PDB entry 5HCU | X-ray diffraction, 2.42 A resolution | chains A and B

== Chain A (and B) ==
Protein: Acetylcholinesterase
Organism: Mus musculus
Notes: EC 3.1.1.7; chain B of this document is another copy of the same molecule, construct and numbering; everything in this record applies to it too
Reference sequence: P21836 (ACES_MOUSE); residues 1-540 here correspond to UniProt positions 32-571 (UniProt number = residue number + 31)
Chain sequence (543 residues; each row starts with the number of its first residue; numbers below 1 keep their minus sign (Asp-2 is residue -2)):
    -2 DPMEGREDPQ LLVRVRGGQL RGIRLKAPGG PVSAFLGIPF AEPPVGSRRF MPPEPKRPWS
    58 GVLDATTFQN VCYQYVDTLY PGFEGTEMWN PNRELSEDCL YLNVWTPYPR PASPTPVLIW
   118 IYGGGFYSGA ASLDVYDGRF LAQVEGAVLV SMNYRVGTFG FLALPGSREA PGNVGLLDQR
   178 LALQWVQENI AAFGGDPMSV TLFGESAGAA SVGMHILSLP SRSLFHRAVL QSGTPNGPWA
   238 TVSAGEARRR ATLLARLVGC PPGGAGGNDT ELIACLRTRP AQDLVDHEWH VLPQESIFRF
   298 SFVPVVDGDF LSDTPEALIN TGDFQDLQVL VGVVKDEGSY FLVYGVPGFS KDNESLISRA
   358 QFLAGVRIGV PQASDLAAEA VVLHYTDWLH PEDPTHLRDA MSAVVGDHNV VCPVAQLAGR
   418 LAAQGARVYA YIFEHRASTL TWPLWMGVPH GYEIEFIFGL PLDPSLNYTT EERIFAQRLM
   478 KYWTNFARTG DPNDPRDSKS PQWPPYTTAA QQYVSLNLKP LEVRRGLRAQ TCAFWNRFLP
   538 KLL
Unresolved in the structure: 259-264 (chain B: -2 to 3, 259-264, 495)
Construct notes: expression tag (-2 to 0)
Modified / non-standard residues: Ser203 (monoisopropylphosphorylserine; MIS)
UniProt features mapped onto this chain:
  - active site (Charge relay system): Glu334, His447
  - glycosylation (N-linked (GlcNAc...) asparagine): Asn265, Asn350, Asn464
Disulfides: Cys69-Cys96, Cys257-Cys272, Cys409-Cys529
From the paper describing this entry:
  - catalytic residues: His447 (citing earlier work)

== Chain A / chain B interface ==
Residue-residue contacts (32):
  Leu373(A) - Leu539(B)  hydrophobic
  Glu376(A) - Lys538(B)  salt bridge
  Ala377(A) - Phe535(B)  hydrophobic
  Leu380(A) - Phe535(B)  hydrophobic
  Trp385(A) - Gln508(B)  hydrogen bond (backbone-side chain)
  Trp385(A) - Ala526(B)  hydrophobic
  Trp385(A) - Gln527(B)
  Trp385(A) - Ala530(B)
  Trp385(A) - Arg534(B)
  Leu386(A) - Ala506(B)
  Leu386(A) - Gln508(B)
  Leu386(A) - Arg522(B)
  Leu386(A) - Gly523(B)
  His387(A) - Arg522(B)
  Gln508(A) - Trp385(B)  hydrogen bond (side chain-backbone)
  Gln508(A) - Leu386(B)
  Arg522(A) - Leu386(B)
  Arg522(A) - His387(B)
  Gly523(A) - Leu386(B)
  Ala526(A) - Trp385(B)  hydrophobic
  Gln527(A) - Thr383(B)  hydrogen bond (side chain-backbone)
  Gln527(A) - Asp384(B)
  Gln527(A) - Trp385(B)  hydrogen bond (side chain-backbone)
  Ala530(A) - Trp385(B)
  Arg534(A) - Trp385(B)
  Phe535(A) - Ala377(B)  hydrophobic
  Phe535(A) - Leu380(B)  hydrophobic
  Phe535(A) - Phe535(B)  hydrophobic
  Lys538(A) - Leu373(B)
  Lys538(A) - Glu376(B)  salt bridge
  Leu539(A) - Leu373(B)  hydrophobic
  Leu539(A) - Leu539(B)  hydrophobic
Also at the interface, not in a pair above, chain A (19 interface residues in all): Ala506, Ala507
Also at the interface, not in a pair above, chain B (21 interface residues in all): Ala507

== Overview ==
19 residues of chain A and 21 residues of chain B are in contact, with 4 hydrogen bonds and 2 salt bridges.
Polar pairs include Glu376(A)-Lys538(B), Trp385(A)-Gln508(B) and Gln527(A)-Thr383(B). UniProt lists
active-site residues Glu334(A) and His447(A) on chain A. From the paper: the catalytic residue His447(A).
Both chains are Acetylcholinesterase (Mus musculus). Entry 5HCU (Crystal structure of mouse
acetylchoinesterase inhibited by DFP) was determined by X-ray diffraction (same publication as 5DTI and 5DTJ).
